PDB entry 6O2W | X-ray diffraction, 2.10 A resolution | chains A and B

== Chain A (and B) ==
Molecule: Store-operated calcium entry-associated regulatory factor
Organism: Homo sapiens
Notes: chain B of this document is another copy of the same molecule, construct and numbering; everything in this record applies to it too
UniProt: Q96BY9 (SARAF_HUMAN); residues 30-164 here = UniProt positions 30-164
Amino-acid sequence (135 residues; each row starts with the number of its first residue):
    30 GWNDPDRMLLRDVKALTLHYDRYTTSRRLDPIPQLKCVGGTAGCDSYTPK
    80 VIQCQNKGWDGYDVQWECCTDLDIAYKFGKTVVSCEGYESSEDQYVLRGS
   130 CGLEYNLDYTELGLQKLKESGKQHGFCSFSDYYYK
Not modelled in the structure: 30-33, 90-91
Differences from the reference sequence: engineered mutation Cys-98 (Lys in Q96BY9), Cys-156 (Ala in Q96BY9)
UniProt features mapped onto this chain:
  - mutagenesis: Glu-148 (E148A: Dominant-negative mutant; leading to impair inhibition of SOCE)
Disulfides: Cys-66/Cys-73, Cys-83/Cys-97, Cys-114/Cys-130

== How chain A and chain B interact ==
Inter-chain disulfides: Cys-98(A)/Cys-156(B), Cys-156(A)/Cys-98(B)
Contacting residue pairs (123):
  Leu-39(A) / Tyr-161(B)
  Leu-39(A) / Tyr-163(B)
  Arg-57(A) / Lys-164(B)  hydrogen bond (side chain-backbone)
  Leu-58(A) / Lys-164(B)
  Ile-61(A) / Lys-164(B)
  Asp-92(A) / Tyr-161(B)
  Gln-94(A) / Phe-158(B)
  Gln-94(A) / Ser-159(B)  hydrogen bond (side chain-backbone)
  Trp-95(A) / Ser-157(B)
  Trp-95(A) / Phe-158(B)
  Trp-95(A) / Ser-159(B)  hydrogen bond (backbone-backbone)
  Trp-95(A) / Tyr-161(B)
  Glu-96(A) / Cys-156(B)
  Glu-96(A) / Ser-157(B)
  Glu-96(A) / Phe-158(B)
  Cys-97(A) / Phe-155(B)
  Cys-97(A) / Cys-156(B)
  Cys-97(A) / Ser-157(B)  hydrogen bond (backbone-backbone)
  Cys-97(A) / Ser-159(B)  hydrogen bond
  Cys-98(A) / Phe-155(B)
  Cys-98(A) / Cys-156(B)  disulfide
  Thr-99(A) / His-153(B)
  Thr-99(A) / Gly-154(B)
  Thr-99(A) / Phe-155(B)  hydrogen bond (backbone-backbone)
  Asp-100(A) / Gln-152(B)
  Asp-100(A) / His-153(B)
  Asp-100(A) / Gly-154(B)
  Leu-101(A) / Gln-152(B)
  Leu-101(A) / His-153(B)  hydrogen bond (backbone-backbone)
  Leu-101(A) / Phe-155(B)  hydrophobic
  Asp-102(A) / Lys-151(B)
  Asp-102(A) / His-153(B)
  Ile-103(A) / Lys-151(B)  hydrogen bond (backbone-backbone)
  Ile-103(A) / Gln-152(B)
  Ile-103(A) / His-153(B)
  Tyr-105(A) / His-153(B)  hydrogen bond (backbone-side chain)
  Lys-106(A) / Phe-155(B)
  Phe-107(A) / Phe-155(B)
  Thr-110(A) / Ser-157(B)  hydrogen bond
  Thr-110(A) / Ser-159(B)  hydrogen bond
  Thr-110(A) / Asp-160(B)  hydrogen bond (backbone-backbone)
  Val-111(A) / Asp-160(B)
  Val-112(A) / Ser-159(B)
  Val-112(A) / Asp-160(B)  hydrogen bond (backbone-backbone)
  Val-112(A) / Tyr-161(B)
  Val-112(A) / Tyr-162(B)  hydrogen bond (backbone-backbone)
  Ser-113(A) / Tyr-162(B)
  Ser-113(A) / Lys-164(B)
  Cys-114(A) / Tyr-161(B)
  Cys-114(A) / Tyr-162(B)
  Cys-114(A) / Tyr-163(B)
  Cys-114(A) / Lys-164(B)  hydrogen bond (backbone-backbone)
  Glu-115(A) / Lys-164(B)
  Gly-116(A) / Lys-164(B)  hydrogen bond (backbone-backbone)
  Ser-120(A) / Tyr-163(B)
  Ser-120(A) / Lys-164(B)
  Asp-122(A) / Tyr-163(B)
  Gln-123(A) / Tyr-163(B)
  Val-125(A) / Tyr-163(B)  hydrophobic
  Ser-129(A) / Lys-164(B)  hydrogen bond (backbone-side chain)
  Leu-132(A) / Ser-159(B)
  Glu-148(A) / Lys-145(B)
  Lys-151(A) / Asp-102(B)
  Lys-151(A) / Ile-103(B)  hydrogen bond (backbone-backbone)
  Gln-152(A) / Asp-100(B)
  Gln-152(A) / Leu-101(B)
  Gln-152(A) / Ile-103(B)
  His-153(A) / Thr-99(B)
  His-153(A) / Asp-100(B)
  His-153(A) / Leu-101(B)  hydrogen bond (backbone-backbone)
  His-153(A) / Asp-102(B)
  His-153(A) / Ile-103(B)
  His-153(A) / Tyr-105(B)  hydrogen bond (side chain-backbone)
  Gly-154(A) / Thr-99(B)
  Gly-154(A) / Asp-100(B)
  Phe-155(A) / Cys-97(B)
  Phe-155(A) / Cys-98(B)
  Phe-155(A) / Thr-99(B)  hydrogen bond (backbone-backbone)
  Phe-155(A) / Leu-101(B)  hydrophobic
  Phe-155(A) / Lys-106(B)
  Phe-155(A) / Phe-107(B)
  Cys-156(A) / Glu-96(B)
  Cys-156(A) / Cys-97(B)
  Cys-156(A) / Cys-98(B)  disulfide
  Ser-157(A) / Trp-95(B)
  Ser-157(A) / Glu-96(B)
  Ser-157(A) / Cys-97(B)  hydrogen bond (backbone-backbone)
  Ser-157(A) / Phe-107(B)
  Ser-157(A) / Thr-110(B)  hydrogen bond
  Phe-158(A) / Gln-94(B)
  Phe-158(A) / Trp-95(B)
  Phe-158(A) / Glu-96(B)
  Ser-159(A) / Gln-94(B)  hydrogen bond (backbone-side chain)
  Ser-159(A) / Trp-95(B)  hydrogen bond (backbone-backbone)
  Ser-159(A) / Cys-97(B)  hydrogen bond
  Ser-159(A) / Thr-110(B)  hydrogen bond
  Ser-159(A) / Val-112(B)
  Ser-159(A) / Leu-132(B)
  Asp-160(A) / Thr-110(B)  hydrogen bond (backbone-backbone)
  Asp-160(A) / Val-111(B)
  Asp-160(A) / Val-112(B)  hydrogen bond (backbone-backbone)
  Tyr-161(A) / Leu-39(B)  hydrophobic
  Tyr-161(A) / Asp-92(B)
  Tyr-161(A) / Val-93(B)  hydrophobic
  Tyr-161(A) / Trp-95(B)
  Tyr-161(A) / Val-112(B)
  Tyr-161(A) / Ser-113(B)
  Tyr-161(A) / Cys-114(B)  hydrogen bond (side chain-backbone)
  Tyr-162(A) / Val-111(B)  hydrophobic
  Tyr-162(A) / Val-112(B)  hydrogen bond (backbone-backbone)
  Tyr-162(A) / Ser-113(B)
  Tyr-163(A) / Leu-39(B)  hydrophobic
  Tyr-163(A) / Asp-92(B)
  Tyr-163(A) / Ser-120(B)
  Tyr-163(A) / Gln-123(B)  hydrogen bond
  Lys-164(A) / Arg-57(B)  hydrogen bond (backbone-side chain)
  Lys-164(A) / Leu-58(B)
  Lys-164(A) / Ile-61(B)
  Lys-164(A) / Ser-113(B)
  Lys-164(A) / Cys-114(B)  hydrogen bond (backbone-backbone)
  Lys-164(A) / Glu-115(B)
  Lys-164(A) / Gly-116(B)  hydrogen bond (backbone-backbone)
  Lys-164(A) / Ser-120(B)
Also at the interface, not in a pair above, chain A (50 interface residues in all): Thr-53, Val-93, Gly-108, Thr-139
Also at the interface, not in a pair above, chain B (51 interface residues in all): Gly-108, Ser-119, Asp-122, Val-125, Ser-129, Thr-139, Gly-150

== Summary ==
The interface between chain A and chain B involves 50 residues on one side and 51 on the other; the contacts
include 2 disulfide bonds and 35 hydrogen bonds. Among the polar pairs are Arg-57(A)/Lys-164(B),
Gln-94(A)/Ser-159(B) and Cys-97(A)/Ser-159(B).
Both chains are Store-operated calcium entry-associated regulatory factor (Homo sapiens). Entry 6O2W (Crystal
structure of the SARAF luminal domain Cys-lock mutant dimer) was determined by X-ray diffraction together with
6O2V from the same study.
